3B6I - chains A and B; structure by X-ray diffraction, 1.66 A resolution.

== Chain A (and B) ==
Protein: Flavoprotein wrbA
Organism: Escherichia coli
Notes: chain B of this document is another copy of the same molecule, construct and numbering; everything in this record applies to it too
UniProtKB: P0A8G6 (WRBA_ECOLI); numbering as in UniProt (aligned over 1-198)
Amino-acid sequence (198 residues; numbered 1 to 198; the number before each row is that of its first residue):
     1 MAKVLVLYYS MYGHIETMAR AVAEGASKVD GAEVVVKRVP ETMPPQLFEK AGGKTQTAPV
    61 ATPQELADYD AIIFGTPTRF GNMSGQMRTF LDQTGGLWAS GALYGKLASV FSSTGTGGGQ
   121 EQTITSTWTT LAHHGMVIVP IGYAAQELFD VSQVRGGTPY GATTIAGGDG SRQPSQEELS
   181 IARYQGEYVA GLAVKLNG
Not modelled in the structure: 1
Curated features (UniProtKB/Swiss-Prot):
  - binding site (FMN): Ser10 to Ile15, Thr78 to Phe80, Ser113 to Gly118, His133
  - binding site (NAD(+)): Tyr12, Ala51, Asp169
  - binding site (substrate): Trp98
  - modified residue: Lys50 (N6-acetyllysine)
Residues lining bound ligands: FMN (flavin mononucleotide): Tyr9, Ser10, Met11, Tyr12, Gly13, His14, Ile15, Glu16, Pro77, Thr78, Arg79, Phe80, Gly81, Ser113, Thr114, Gly115, Thr116, Gly117, Gly118, Tyr143, Ala166
Reported in the primary citation:
  - contacts within the chain: Ala2-Gly198, Tyr143-Phe149
  - binding site for flavin mononucleotide: His14, Arg79, Phe80, His133, Tyr143
  - binding site for polyethylene glycol (n=34): Lys195
  - self-association interface (contacts with another copy of this molecule): Gly95, Trp98, His133, Tyr143, Phe149

== Interface between chain A and chain B ==
Residue-residue contacts - 48 pairs, chain A then chain B:
  Trp98(A) with Tyr143(B); Phe149(B), hydrophobic
  Tyr104(A) with Ile141(B), hydrogen bond (side chain-backbone); Ala144(B); Tyr184(B), hydrogen bond; Tyr188(B), hydrophobic
  Gly105(A) with Tyr188(B)
  Trp128(A) with Ala132(B), hydrophobic; Ile138(B), hydrophobic
  Thr129(A) with Tyr160(B)
  Ala132(A) with Trp128(B), hydrophobic; Pro140(B), hydrophobic; Gly142(B); Pro159(B); Tyr160(B), hydrophobic
  His133(A) with Tyr143(B); Pro159(B); Tyr160(B), hydrogen bond
  Gly135(A) with Gly142(B); Tyr188(B)
  Met136(A) with Pro140(B)
  Val137(A) with Val137(B), hydrophobic; Ile138(B); Tyr188(B); Leu192(B), hydrophobic
  Ile138(A) with Val137(B); Ile138(B), hydrogen bond (backbone-backbone)
  Pro140(A) with Ala132(B), hydrophobic; Met136(B)
  Ile141(A) with Tyr104(B), hydrogen bond (backbone-side chain)
  Gly142(A) with Ala132(B); Gly135(B)
  Tyr143(A) with Trp98(B); His133(B)
  Ala144(A) with Tyr104(B)
  Phe149(A) with Trp98(B), hydrophobic
  Pro159(A) with Ala132(B); His133(B)
  Tyr160(A) with Thr129(B); Ala132(B), hydrophobic; His133(B), hydrogen bond
  Tyr184(A) with Tyr104(B), hydrogen bond
  Tyr188(A) with Tyr104(B); Gly105(B); Val137(B)
  Leu192(A) with Leu196(B), hydrophobic
  Leu196(A) with Leu192(B), hydrophobic; Leu196(B), hydrophobic
Other interface residues (no listed pair), chain A (24 interface residues in all): Lys195
Other interface residues (no listed pair), chain B (24 interface residues in all): Lys195

== In short ==
Chain A and chain B each contribute 24 residues to their interface, with 7 hydrogen bonds. Among the polar
pairs are Tyr104(A)-Ile141(B), Tyr104(A)-Tyr184(B) and His133(A)-Tyr160(B). Bound to chain A: flavin
mononucleotide. The paper reports a binding site for flavin mononucleotide at His14(A), Arg79(A) and Phe80(A)
among others; a binding site for polyethylene glycol (n=34) at Lys195(A).
Both chains are Flavoprotein wrbA (Escherichia coli). Entry 3B6I (WrbA from Escherichia coli, native
structure) was determined by X-ray diffraction together with 3B6J, 3B6K and 3B6M from the same study.
